PDB entry 3TS5 | X-ray diffraction, 2.39 A resolution | chains A and B of the 3 polymer chains in the assembly

Chain A:
Protein: Myosin heavy chain
From: Placopecten magellanicus
Reference sequence: Q26080 (Q26080_PLAMG); residues 769-837 here correspond to UniProt positions 771-839 (UniProt number = residue number + 2)
Amino-acid sequence (69 residues; numbered 769 to 837; the number before each row is that of its first residue):
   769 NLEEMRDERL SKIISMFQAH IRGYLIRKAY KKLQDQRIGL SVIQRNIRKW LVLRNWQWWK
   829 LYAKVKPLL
Not modelled in the structure: 769

Chain B:
Protein: Myosin regulatory light chain
From: Placopecten magellanicus
Reference sequence: Q26069 (Q26069_PLAMG); residues 1-161 here correspond to UniProt positions 2-162 (UniProt number = residue number + 1)
Amino-acid sequence (161 residues; each row starts with the number of its first residue):
     1 ADKERAQRAT SNVFARLPQK LMQEMKEAFT MIDQNRDGFI DINDLKEMFS SLGRTPDDKE
    61 LTAMLKEAPG PLNFTMFLSI FSDKLSGTDS EETIRNAFGM FDELDTKKLN IEYIKDLLEN
   121 MGDNFNKDEM RMTFKEAPVE GGKFDYVRFV AMIKGSGDDD A
Not modelled in the structure: 1-14, 157-161
Bound ions: Mg2+: D33, F39, D44

Chain A / chain B interface:
Residue-residue contacts - 72 pairs, chain A then chain B:
  K800(A) - E103(B)  salt bridge
  D803(A) - M100(B)
  Q804(A) - M100(B)  hydrogen bond (side chain-backbone)
  Q804(A) - F101(B)
  G807(A) - A97(B)
  G807(A) - M100(B)
  L808(A) - F101(B)
  L808(A) - L117(B)
  L808(A) - G122(B)
  V810(A) - D89(B)
  V810(A) - I94(B)  hydrophobic
  V810(A) - A97(B)  hydrophobic
  I811(A) - A97(B)  hydrophobic
  I811(A) - F98(B)  hydrophobic
  I811(A) - L118(B)  hydrophobic
  Q812(A) - L117(B)
  Q812(A) - L118(B)  hydrogen bond (side chain-backbone)
  Q812(A) - M121(B)  hydrogen bond (side chain-backbone)
  Q812(A) - G122(B)
  Q812(A) - D123(B)  hydrogen bond (side chain-backbone)
  Q812(A) - F125(B)
  R813(A) - R16(B)
  R813(A) - G87(B)  hydrogen bond (side chain-backbone)
  R813(A) - D89(B)  salt bridge
  N814(A) - G87(B)
  N814(A) - T88(B)
  N814(A) - D89(B)  hydrogen bond
  N814(A) - I94(B)
  I815(A) - F125(B)  hydrophobic
  I815(A) - T133(B)
  I815(A) - F149(B)  hydrophobic
  R816(A) - D123(B)  hydrogen bond (side chain-backbone)
  R816(A) - N124(B)  hydrogen bond (side chain-backbone)
  R816(A) - F125(B)
  R816(A) - E129(B)  salt bridge
  K817(A) - D83(B)  hydrogen bond (side chain-backbone)
  K817(A) - K84(B)
  K817(A) - G87(B)
  K817(A) - T88(B)
  W818(A) - M152(B)
  W818(A) - I153(B)
  L819(A) - M132(B)  hydrophobic
  R822(A) - M132(B)
  W824(A) - E67(B)  hydrogen bond
  W824(A) - I80(B)
  W824(A) - F81(B)  hydrophobic
  W824(A) - K84(B)
  Q825(A) - F49(B)
  Q825(A) - M64(B)
  W826(A) - L45(B)  hydrophobic
  W826(A) - M64(B)  hydrogen bond (side chain-backbone)
  W826(A) - E67(B)
  W826(A) - L72(B)  hydrophobic
  W826(A) - F81(B)
  W827(A) - I153(B)
  W827(A) - K154(B)
  K828(A) - S156(B)
  L829(A) - L45(B)  hydrophobic
  L829(A) - F49(B)  hydrophobic
  Y830(A) - E24(B)  hydrogen bond
  Y830(A) - M25(B)
  Y830(A) - A28(B)  hydrophobic
  Y830(A) - F81(B)  hydrophobic
  Y830(A) - L85(B)
  A831(A) - K154(B)
  K832(A) - S156(B)
  V833(A) - M31(B)  hydrophobic
  K834(A) - E24(B)  salt bridge
  L836(A) - M31(B)
  L836(A) - L52(B)  hydrophobic
  L837(A) - E27(B)
  L837(A) - M31(B)  hydrophobic
Interface residues without a listed pair, chain A (31 interface residues in all): V820, L821
Interface residues without a listed pair, chain B (50 interface residues in all): I32, M48, E60, L65, F77, S86, T93, Y113, G155

Summary:
31 residues of chain A and 50 residues of chain B are in contact; the contacts include 12 hydrogen bonds and 4
salt bridges. Polar contacts include K800(A)-E103(B), R813(A)-D89(B) and R816(A)-E129(B). D33(B), F39(B) and
D44(B) form the Mg2+ site.
Here chain A is Myosin heavy chain and chain B is Myosin regulatory light chain, both from Placopecten
magellanicus. Entry 3TS5 (Crystal Structure of a Light Chain Domain of Scallop Smooth Muscle Myosin) was
determined by X-ray diffraction (same publication as 3TUY).
